Entry 6V18 (X-ray diffraction, 2.35 A resolution); this record covers chains D and E of the 5 polymer chains in the assembly.

# Chain D
Name: M141 TCR alpha chain
Source organism: Mus musculus
Sequence (209 residues; each row starts with the number of its first residue; note: 15 numbers in that range are skipped by the numbering (no residue carries them; nothing is unmodelled there); a row labelled like 84A-84C holds insertion residues (84A, then the next letters in order)):
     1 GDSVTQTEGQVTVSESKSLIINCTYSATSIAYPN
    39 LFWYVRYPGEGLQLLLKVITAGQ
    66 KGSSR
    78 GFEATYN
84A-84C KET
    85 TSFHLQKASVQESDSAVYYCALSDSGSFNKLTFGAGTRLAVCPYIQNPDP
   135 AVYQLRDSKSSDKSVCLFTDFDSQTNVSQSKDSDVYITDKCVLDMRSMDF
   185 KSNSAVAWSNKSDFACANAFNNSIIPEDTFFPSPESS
Not modelled in the structure: 219-221
Disulfides: Cys23-Cys104, Cys150-Cys200

# Chain E
Name: M141 TCR beta chain
Source organism: Mus musculus
Sequence (242 residues; numbered 3 to 257; 13 numbers in that range are skipped by the numbering (no residue carries them; nothing is unmodelled there); the number before each row is that of its first residue):
     3 AVFQTPNYHVTQVGNEVSFNCKQTLGHDT
    39 MYWYKQDSKKLLKIMFSYNNKQL
    66 IVNETVP
    74 RRFSPQSS
    83 DKAHLNLRIKSVEPEDSAVYLCASSLDWGGQNTLYFGAGTRLSVLEDLNK
   133 VFPPEVAVFEPSEAEISHTQKATLVCLATGFFPDHVELSWWVNGKEVHSG
   183 VCTDPQPLKEQPALNDSRYALSSRLRVSATFWQNPRNHFRCQVQFYGLSE
   233 NDEWTQDRAKPVTQIVSAEAWGRAD
Disulfides: Cys23-Cys104, Cys158-Cys223

# How chain D and chain E interact
Pairs across the interface (106):
  Asn34(D) with Gly112(E); Gln113(E)
  Phe40(D) with Gly112(E); Asn114(E)
  Tyr42(D) with Thr115(E); Leu116(E), hydrogen bond (side chain-backbone); Phe118(E), hydrophobic
  Leu50(D) with Leu50(E), hydrophobic; Phe118(E)
  Leu52(D) with Thr115(E)
  Lys55(D) with Gln113(E), hydrogen bond (side chain-backbone); Asn114(E); Thr115(E), hydrogen bond
  Tyr103(D) with Lys48(E); Leu50(E), hydrophobic
  Ser107(D) with Gly112(E), hydrogen bond (side chain-backbone)
  Asp108(D) with Gly112(E)
  Ser111(D) with Trp110(E); Gly112(E)
  Phe112(D) with Ile66(E); Val67(E), hydrophobic; Trp110(E), hydrophobic
  Asn113(D) with Tyr40(E); Ile52(E); Trp110(E), hydrogen bond (backbone-backbone); Gly111(E), hydrogen bond (side chain-backbone); Gly112(E), hydrogen bond (side chain-backbone); Asn114(E), hydrogen bond (side chain-backbone); Leu116(E)
  Lys114(D) with Val67(E); Glu69(E)
  Leu115(D) with Tyr42(E), hydrogen bond (backbone-side chain)
  Phe117(D) with Tyr42(E), hydrophobic; Leu50(E), hydrophobic; Phe118(E), hydrophobic
  Ala119(D) with Leu49(E), hydrophobic
  Asp133(D) with His150(E), salt bridge
  Tyr137(D) with Ser144(E); Ala146(E); Glu147(E); His150(E); Thr151(E)
  Gln138(D) with Ser144(E)
  Leu139(D) with Phe141(E), hydrophobic; Glu142(E); Pro143(E); Ser144(E); Thr155(E); Val157(E), hydrophobic
  Arg140(D) with Phe141(E); Glu142(E), hydrogen bond (backbone-backbone)
  Asp141(D) with Ala139(E); Val140(E); Phe141(E)
  Ser142(D) with Val140(E), hydrogen bond (backbone-backbone); Glu142(E); Glu251(E), hydrogen bond (side chain-backbone); Ala252(E)
  Lys147(D) with Phe141(E)
  Ser148(D) with Phe141(E)
  Val149(D) with Phe141(E), hydrophobic; Leu159(E), hydrophobic
  Leu151(D) with Thr155(E); Val157(E), hydrophobic
  Asp154(D) with Thr151(E); Arg208(E), salt bridge
  Ser167(D) with Glu192(E); Pro194(E)
  Tyr170(D) with Leu190(E), hydrophobic; Lys191(E); Glu192(E), hydrogen bond (side chain-backbone)
  Ile171(D) with Leu190(E)
  Thr172(D) with Asp186(E); Ser204(E); Arg206(E), hydrogen bond
  Asp173(D) with Gln188(E), hydrogen bond; Arg206(E)
  Cys175(D) with Cys184(E), disulfide; Thr185(E); Arg206(E)
  Val176(D) with Cys184(E), hydrogen bond (backbone-side chain)
  Leu177(D) with Gly182(E); Val183(E); Cys184(E), hydrophobic; Arg208(E)
  Asp178(D) with Ser181(E); Gly182(E), hydrogen bond (backbone-backbone)
  Met179(D) with Lys153(E); Ser181(E); Gly182(E); Arg208(E); Val209(E); Ser210(E)
  Arg180(D) with His180(E); Ser181(E), hydrogen bond (backbone-side chain)
  Met182(D) with Lys153(E)
  Phe184(D) with Lys153(E); Arg208(E)
  Ser186(D) with Arg208(E), hydrogen bond
  Ser188(D) with Arg206(E), hydrogen bond
  Ala189(D) with Arg206(E)
  Val190(D) with Arg206(E)
  Trp192(D) with Leu159(E), hydrophobic; Ala202(E), hydrophobic
  Phe214(D) with His150(E)
  Pro216(D) with Ala146(E), hydrophobic
Interface residues without a listed pair, chain D (54 interface residues in all): Arg44, Gly49, Ile57, Ser109, Thr153, Ser181
Interface residues without a listed pair, chain E (55 interface residues in all): Gln44, Leu103, Gly119, Thr161
Cross-chain cystine bridges: Cys175(D)-Cys184(E)

# In short
54 residues of chain D and 55 residues of chain E are in contact; the contacts include 1 disulfide bond, 20
hydrogen bonds and 2 salt bridges. Polar pairs include Asp133(D)-His150(E), Asp154(D)-Arg208(E) and
Tyr42(D)-Leu116(E).
Chain D is M141 TCR alpha chain and chain E is M141 TCR beta chain, both from Mus musculus; the structure,
immune receptor complex, was determined by X-ray diffraction together with 6V0Y, 6V13, 6V15, 6V19 and 6V1A
from the same study.
